Entry 1W8F (X-ray diffraction, 1.05 A resolution); this record covers chains A and D of the 4 polymer chains in the assembly.

[Chain A (and D)]
Name: Pseudomonas aeruginosa lectin II
Source organism: Pseudomonas aeruginosa
Notes: chain D of this document is another copy of the same molecule, construct and numbering; everything in this record applies to it too
Reference sequence: Q9HYN5 (Q9HYN5); residues 0-114 here correspond to UniProt positions 1-115 (UniProt number = residue number + 1)
Chain sequence (115 residues; row label = number of the first residue in the row; numbering starts at 0):
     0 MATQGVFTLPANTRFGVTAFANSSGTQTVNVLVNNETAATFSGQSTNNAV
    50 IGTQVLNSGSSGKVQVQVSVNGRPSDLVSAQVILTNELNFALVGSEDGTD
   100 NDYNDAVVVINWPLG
Disordered / not traced: 0
Metal / ion sites: Ca2+ site 1: N21, D101, N103, D104 (together with alpha-L-fucopyranose) (shared with 1 residue of chain C); Ca2+ site 2: E95, D99, D101, D104 (together with alpha-L-fucopyranose); Ca2+ site 3: G114 (together with alpha-L-fucopyranose) (shared with 4 residues of chain C)
Reported in the primary citation:
  - binding site for alpha-L-fucopyranose: N21, S23, T45, D96, D99, D101, D104, G114
  - binding site for beta-D-glucopyranose: D96

[How chain A and chain D interact]
Contacting residue pairs (18; chain A residue first):
  A1(A) - T84(D)
  T2(A) - T84(D)  hydrogen bond (backbone-side chain)
  V5(A) - N85(D)
  F6(A) - N85(D)
  T7(A) - N85(D)  hydrogen bond
  A79(A) - I82(D)
  Q80(A) - Q80(D)
  Q80(A) - V81(D)
  Q80(A) - I82(D)  hydrogen bond (backbone-backbone)
  V81(A) - Q80(D)
  I82(A) - A79(D)
  I82(A) - Q80(D)  hydrogen bond (backbone-backbone)
  T84(A) - A1(D)
  T84(A) - T2(D)  hydrogen bond (side chain-backbone)
  T84(A) - Q3(D)
  N85(A) - V5(D)
  N85(A) - F6(D)
  N85(A) - T7(D)  hydrogen bond
Also at the interface, not in a pair above, chain A (13 interface residues in all): Q3, L83
Also at the interface, not in a pair above, chain D (13 interface residues in all): L83

[Overview]
The chain A/chain D interface involves 13 residues from each chain, with 6 hydrogen bonds. Among the polar
pairs are T2(A)-T84(D), T7(A)-N85(D) and Q80(A)-I82(D). The paper reports a binding site for
alpha-L-fucopyranose at N21(A), S23(A) and T45(A) among others; a binding site for beta-D-glucopyranose at
D96(A).
Both chains are Pseudomonas aeruginosa lectin II (Pseudomonas aeruginosa). Entry 1W8F (Pseudomonas aeruginosa
lectin II (pa-iil)complexed with lacto-N-neo- fucopentaose v(lnpfv)) was determined by X-ray diffraction (same
publication as 1W8H).
